Entry 7E71 (X-ray diffraction, 2.50 A resolution); this record covers chain A.

# Chain A
Molecule: Archaeal-type opsin 1, Archaeal-type opsin 2
From: Chlamydomonas reinhardtii
UniProtKB: chimeric construct of Q93WP2, Q8RUT8: residues 1-245 from Q93WP2 (Q93WP2_CHLRE) positions 1-245 (same numbers); residues 246-348 from Q8RUT8 positions 207-309 (UniProt number = residue number - 39)
Amino-acid sequence (356 residues; numbered 1 to 356; the number before each row is that of its first residue):
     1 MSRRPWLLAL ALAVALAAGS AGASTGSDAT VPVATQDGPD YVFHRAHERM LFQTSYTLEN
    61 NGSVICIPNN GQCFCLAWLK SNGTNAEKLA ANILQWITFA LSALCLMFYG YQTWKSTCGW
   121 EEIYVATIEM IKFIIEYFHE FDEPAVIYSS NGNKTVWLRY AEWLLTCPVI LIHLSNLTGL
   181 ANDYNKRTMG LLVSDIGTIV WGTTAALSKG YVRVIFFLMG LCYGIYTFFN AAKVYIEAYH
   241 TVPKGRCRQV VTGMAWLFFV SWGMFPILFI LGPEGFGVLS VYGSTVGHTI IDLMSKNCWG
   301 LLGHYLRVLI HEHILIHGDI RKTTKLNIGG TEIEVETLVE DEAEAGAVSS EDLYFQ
Unresolved in the structure: 1-48, 112-117, 329-330, 353-356
Disulfides: Cys-66 forms a disulfide with the same residue of a neighbouring copy of this chain
Disulfides: Cys-73/Cys-75
Covalent attachments: N-acetylglucosamine (NAG) linked to Asn-61; retinal (RET) linked to Lys-296
Differences from the reference sequence: expression tag (349-356)
Ligand contacts: retinal (RET): Glu-162, Trp-163, Thr-166, Ile-170, Thr-198, Ile-199, Gly-202, Phe-217, Gly-220, Phe-228, Trp-262, Phe-265, Pro-266, Phe-269, Ser-295
What the authors report for this chain:
  - conformationally variable residues (helix shift): Cys-167, Pro-168

# Summary
Covalently linked retinal: at Lys-296. Covalently linked N-acetylglucosamine: at Asn-61. The paper reports
conformational variability at Cys-167 and Pro-168.
Chain A is Archaeal-type opsin 1, Archaeal-type opsin 2 (Chlamydomonas reinhardtii); the structure,
Time-resolved serial femtosecond crystallography reveals early structural changes in channelrhodopsin: 1 ms
structure, was determined by X-ray diffraction together with 7C86, 7E6X, 7E6Y, 7E6Z and 7E70 from the same
study.
